1T1Y - chains A and C of the 3 polymer chains in the assembly; structure by X-ray diffraction, 2.00 A resolution.

# Chain A
Protein: HLA class I histocompatibility antigen, A-2 alpha chain
Organism: Homo sapiens
Reference sequence: P01892 (1A02_HUMAN); residues 1-275 here correspond to UniProt positions 25-299 (UniProt number = residue number + 24)
Sequence (275 residues; each row starts with the number of its first residue):
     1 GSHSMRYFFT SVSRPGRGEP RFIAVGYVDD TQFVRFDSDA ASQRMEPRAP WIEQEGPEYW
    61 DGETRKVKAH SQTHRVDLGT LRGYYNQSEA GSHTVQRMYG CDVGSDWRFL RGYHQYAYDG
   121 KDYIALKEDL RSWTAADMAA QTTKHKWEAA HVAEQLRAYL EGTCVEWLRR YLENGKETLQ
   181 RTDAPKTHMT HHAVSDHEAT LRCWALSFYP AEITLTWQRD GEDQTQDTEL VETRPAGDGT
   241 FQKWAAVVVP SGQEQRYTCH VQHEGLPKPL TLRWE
Disulfide bonds: Cys101-Cys164, Cys203-Cys259

# Chain C
Protein: Gag peptide
Sequence (9 residues; each row starts with the number of its first residue):
     1 SLYNVVATL

# Chain A / chain C interface
Residue-residue contacts (41):
  Met5(A) with Ser1(C)
  Tyr7(A) with Ser1(C), hydrogen bond (side chain-backbone); Leu2(C), hydrophobic
  Phe9(A) with Leu2(C), hydrophobic
  Met45(A) with Leu2(C), hydrophobic
  Glu63(A) with Ser1(C), hydrogen bond; Leu2(C), hydrogen bond (side chain-backbone)
  Arg65(A) with Asn4(C)
  Lys66(A) with Ser1(C), hydrogen bond; Leu2(C), hydrogen bond (side chain-backbone); Tyr3(C)
  Val67(A) with Leu2(C)
  His70(A) with Tyr3(C); Val6(C)
  Thr73(A) with Val6(C); Ala7(C); Thr8(C)
  Asp77(A) with Thr8(C); Leu9(C), hydrogen bond (side chain-backbone)
  Thr80(A) with Leu9(C)
  Leu81(A) with Leu9(C), hydrophobic
  Tyr84(A) with Leu9(C), hydrogen bond (side chain-backbone)
  Tyr99(A) with Leu2(C); Tyr3(C), hydrogen bond (side chain-backbone)
  Tyr116(A) with Leu9(C), hydrophobic
  Tyr123(A) with Leu9(C), hydrophobic
  Thr143(A) with Leu9(C), hydrogen bond (side chain-backbone)
  Lys146(A) with Thr8(C); Leu9(C), hydrogen bond (side chain-backbone)
  Trp147(A) with Ala7(C); Thr8(C), hydrogen bond (side chain-backbone); Leu9(C), hydrophobic
  Val152(A) with Ala7(C), hydrophobic
  Gln155(A) with Tyr3(C), hydrogen bond (backbone-side chain); Val5(C)
  Leu156(A) with Tyr3(C), hydrophobic
  Tyr159(A) with Ser1(C), hydrogen bond (side chain-backbone); Leu2(C); Tyr3(C), hydrophobic
  Trp167(A) with Ser1(C)
  Tyr171(A) with Ser1(C), hydrogen bond (side chain-backbone)
Other interface residues (no listed pair), chain A (31 interface residues in all): Tyr59, Ala69, Val76, Arg97, Ile124

# In short
Chain A and chain C form an interface of 31 and 9 residues respectively; the contacts include 14 hydrogen
bonds. Polar pairs include Tyr7(A)-Ser1(C), Glu63(A)-Ser1(C) and Glu63(A)-Leu2(C).
Chain A is HLA class I histocompatibility antigen, A-2 alpha chain (Homo sapiens) and chain C is Gag peptide;
the structure, Structural basis for degenerate recognition of HIV peptide variants by cytotoxic lymphocyte,
variant SL9-5V, was determined by X-ray diffraction (same publication as 1S8D, 1T1W, 1T1X, 1T1Z, 1T20, 1T21
and 1T22).
